PDB entry 6BIY | X-ray diffraction, 2.05 A resolution | chains A and C of the 3 polymer chains in the assembly

# Chain A
Name: HLA class II histocompatibility antigen, DR alpha chain
Source organism: Homo sapiens
Reference sequence: P01903 (DRA_HUMAN); residues 1-181 here correspond to UniProt positions 26-206 (UniProt number = residue number + 25)
Sequence (189 residues; numbered 1 to 189; the number before each row is that of its first residue):
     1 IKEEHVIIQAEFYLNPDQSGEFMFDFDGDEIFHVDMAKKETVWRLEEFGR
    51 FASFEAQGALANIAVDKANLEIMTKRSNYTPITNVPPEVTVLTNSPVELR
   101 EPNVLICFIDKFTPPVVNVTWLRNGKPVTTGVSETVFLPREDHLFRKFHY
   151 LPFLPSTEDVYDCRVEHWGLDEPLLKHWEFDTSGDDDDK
Unresolved in the structure: 1-3, 182-189
Construct notes: expression tag (182-189)
UniProt features mapped onto this chain:
  - region: Glu179 to Asp181 (Connecting peptide)
  - site: Gln9 (Self- and pathogen-derived peptide antigen), Gly49 (Self-peptide antigen), Phe51 (Self- and pathogen-derived peptide antigen), Ala52 (Self-peptide antigen), Ser53 (Self- and pathogen-derived peptide antigen), Glu55 (Pathogen-derived peptide antigen), Asn62 (Self- and pathogen-derived peptide antigen), Asn69 (Pathogen-derived peptide antigen), Arg76 (Self- and pathogen-derived peptide antigen)
  - glycosylation (N-linked (GlcNAc...) asparagine): Asn78, Asn118
Disulfides: Cys107-Cys163
Covalently attached groups: N-acetylglucosamine (NAG) linked to Asn78, Asn118

# Chain C
Name: Histone2B_69-81
Sequence (13 residues; each row starts with the number of its first residue):
     1 DIFERIASEASRL

# Interface between chain A and chain C
Pairs across the interface (28; chain A residue first):
  Gln9(A) - Arg5(C)
  Gln9(A) - Ile6(C)  hydrogen bond (side chain-backbone)
  Glu11(A) - Ser8(C)  hydrogen bond
  Phe24(A) - Phe3(C)  hydrophobic
  Phe24(A) - Glu4(C)
  Phe32(A) - Phe3(C)  hydrophobic
  Trp43(A) - Phe3(C)  hydrophobic
  Phe51(A) - Asp1(C)
  Ala52(A) - Asp1(C)
  Ser53(A) - Asp1(C)  hydrogen bond (backbone-backbone)
  Ser53(A) - Ile2(C)
  Ser53(A) - Phe3(C)  hydrogen bond (backbone-backbone)
  Phe54(A) - Phe3(C)  hydrophobic
  Phe54(A) - Arg5(C)
  Gly58(A) - Arg5(C)  hydrogen bond (backbone-side chain)
  Asn62(A) - Arg5(C)  hydrogen bond
  Asn62(A) - Ile6(C)  hydrogen bond (side chain-backbone)
  Asn62(A) - Ala7(C)
  Asn62(A) - Ser8(C)  hydrogen bond
  Val65(A) - Ser8(C)
  Val65(A) - Glu9(C)
  Val65(A) - Ala10(C)  hydrophobic
  Asp66(A) - Ser8(C)
  Asn69(A) - Glu9(C)  hydrogen bond (side chain-backbone)
  Asn69(A) - Ala10(C)
  Asn69(A) - Ser11(C)  hydrogen bond (side chain-backbone)
  Ile72(A) - Ser11(C)
  Ile72(A) - Arg12(C)
Other interface residues (no listed pair), chain A (20 interface residues in all): Phe22, Ile31, Ala59, Ala61, Arg76
Other interface residues (no listed pair), chain C (13 interface residues in all): Leu13
From the paper, about this interface:
  - interface residues, chain A: Asn62(A)

# In short
20 residues of chain A and 13 residues of chain C are in contact; the contacts include 10 hydrogen bonds.
Polar contacts include Gln9(A)-Ile6(C), Glu11(A)-Ser8(C) and Gly58(A)-Arg5(C). From the paper: the interface
residue Asn62(A).
Chain A is HLA class II histocompatibility antigen, DR alpha chain (Homo sapiens) and chain C is
Histone2B_69-81; the structure, HLA-DRB1 in complex with Histone 2B peptide, was determined by X-ray
diffraction, deposited together with 6BIJ, 6BIL, 6BIN, 6BIR, 6BIV, 6BIX and 6BIZ.
